PDB entry 8OJ4 | electron microscopy, 4.35 A resolution (low resolution: residue-level contacts below are approximate; hydrogen-bond / salt-bridge calls are withheld) | chains A and F of the 7 polymer chains in the assembly

[Chain A (and F)]
Protein: Intermembrane phospholipid transport system binding protein MlaD
Organism: Escherichia coli
Notes: chain F of this document is another copy of the same molecule, construct and numbering; everything in this record applies to it too
UniProt: P64604 (MLAD_ECOLI); residues 1-183 here = UniProt positions 1-183
Amino-acid sequence (183 residues; numbered 1 to 183; the number before each row is that of its first residue):
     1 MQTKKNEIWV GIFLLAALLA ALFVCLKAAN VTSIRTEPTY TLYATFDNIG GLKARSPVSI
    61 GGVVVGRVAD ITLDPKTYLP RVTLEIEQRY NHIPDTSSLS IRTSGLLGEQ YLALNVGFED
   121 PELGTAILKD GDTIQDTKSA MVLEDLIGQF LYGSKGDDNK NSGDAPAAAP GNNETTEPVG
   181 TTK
Unresolved in the structure: 1-35, 153-183 (chain F: 1-34, 153-183)
Reported in the primary citation:
  - mutagenesis - F118E, E119K, D120K, Q149C/L151C, L151C: abolished growth in response to SDS/EDTA
  - mutagenesis - E122K: unchanged growth
  - mutagenesis - Q149C: unchanged growth in response to SDS/EDTA

[Chain A / chain F interface]
Contacting residue pairs (5):
  Asn48(A) with Gly61(F)
  Ile49(A) with Gly61(F)
  Leu107(A) with Leu106(F)
  Val142(A) with Arg102(F)
  Glu144(A) with Thr103(F)
Also at the interface, not in a pair above, chain A (9 interface residues in all): Asp47, Tyr78, Leu143, Leu151
Also at the interface, not in a pair above, chain F (9 interface residues in all): Gly62, Tyr90, Asn91, His92, Phe150

[Overview]
Chain A and chain F each contribute 9 residues to their interface. The paper reports that F118E, E119K and
D120K of chain A, among others, abolish growth in response to SDS/EDTA; E122K of chain A leaves growth
unchanged; 7 substitutions were tested in all.
Chain A and chain F are both Intermembrane phospholipid transport system binding protein MlaD (Escherichia
coli); the structure, Structure of the MlaCD complex (1:6 stoichiometry), was determined by electron
microscopy together with 8OJG from the same study.
